3VKH - chain A; structure by X-ray diffraction, 3.80 A resolution.

== Chain A ==
Protein: Dynein heavy chain, cytoplasmic
Source organism: Dictyostelium discoideum
Reference sequence: P34036 (DYHC_DICDI); residue numbers follow UniProt; this construct covers 1388-4730
Chain sequence (3367 residues; numbered 1364 to 4730; the number before each row is that of its first residue):
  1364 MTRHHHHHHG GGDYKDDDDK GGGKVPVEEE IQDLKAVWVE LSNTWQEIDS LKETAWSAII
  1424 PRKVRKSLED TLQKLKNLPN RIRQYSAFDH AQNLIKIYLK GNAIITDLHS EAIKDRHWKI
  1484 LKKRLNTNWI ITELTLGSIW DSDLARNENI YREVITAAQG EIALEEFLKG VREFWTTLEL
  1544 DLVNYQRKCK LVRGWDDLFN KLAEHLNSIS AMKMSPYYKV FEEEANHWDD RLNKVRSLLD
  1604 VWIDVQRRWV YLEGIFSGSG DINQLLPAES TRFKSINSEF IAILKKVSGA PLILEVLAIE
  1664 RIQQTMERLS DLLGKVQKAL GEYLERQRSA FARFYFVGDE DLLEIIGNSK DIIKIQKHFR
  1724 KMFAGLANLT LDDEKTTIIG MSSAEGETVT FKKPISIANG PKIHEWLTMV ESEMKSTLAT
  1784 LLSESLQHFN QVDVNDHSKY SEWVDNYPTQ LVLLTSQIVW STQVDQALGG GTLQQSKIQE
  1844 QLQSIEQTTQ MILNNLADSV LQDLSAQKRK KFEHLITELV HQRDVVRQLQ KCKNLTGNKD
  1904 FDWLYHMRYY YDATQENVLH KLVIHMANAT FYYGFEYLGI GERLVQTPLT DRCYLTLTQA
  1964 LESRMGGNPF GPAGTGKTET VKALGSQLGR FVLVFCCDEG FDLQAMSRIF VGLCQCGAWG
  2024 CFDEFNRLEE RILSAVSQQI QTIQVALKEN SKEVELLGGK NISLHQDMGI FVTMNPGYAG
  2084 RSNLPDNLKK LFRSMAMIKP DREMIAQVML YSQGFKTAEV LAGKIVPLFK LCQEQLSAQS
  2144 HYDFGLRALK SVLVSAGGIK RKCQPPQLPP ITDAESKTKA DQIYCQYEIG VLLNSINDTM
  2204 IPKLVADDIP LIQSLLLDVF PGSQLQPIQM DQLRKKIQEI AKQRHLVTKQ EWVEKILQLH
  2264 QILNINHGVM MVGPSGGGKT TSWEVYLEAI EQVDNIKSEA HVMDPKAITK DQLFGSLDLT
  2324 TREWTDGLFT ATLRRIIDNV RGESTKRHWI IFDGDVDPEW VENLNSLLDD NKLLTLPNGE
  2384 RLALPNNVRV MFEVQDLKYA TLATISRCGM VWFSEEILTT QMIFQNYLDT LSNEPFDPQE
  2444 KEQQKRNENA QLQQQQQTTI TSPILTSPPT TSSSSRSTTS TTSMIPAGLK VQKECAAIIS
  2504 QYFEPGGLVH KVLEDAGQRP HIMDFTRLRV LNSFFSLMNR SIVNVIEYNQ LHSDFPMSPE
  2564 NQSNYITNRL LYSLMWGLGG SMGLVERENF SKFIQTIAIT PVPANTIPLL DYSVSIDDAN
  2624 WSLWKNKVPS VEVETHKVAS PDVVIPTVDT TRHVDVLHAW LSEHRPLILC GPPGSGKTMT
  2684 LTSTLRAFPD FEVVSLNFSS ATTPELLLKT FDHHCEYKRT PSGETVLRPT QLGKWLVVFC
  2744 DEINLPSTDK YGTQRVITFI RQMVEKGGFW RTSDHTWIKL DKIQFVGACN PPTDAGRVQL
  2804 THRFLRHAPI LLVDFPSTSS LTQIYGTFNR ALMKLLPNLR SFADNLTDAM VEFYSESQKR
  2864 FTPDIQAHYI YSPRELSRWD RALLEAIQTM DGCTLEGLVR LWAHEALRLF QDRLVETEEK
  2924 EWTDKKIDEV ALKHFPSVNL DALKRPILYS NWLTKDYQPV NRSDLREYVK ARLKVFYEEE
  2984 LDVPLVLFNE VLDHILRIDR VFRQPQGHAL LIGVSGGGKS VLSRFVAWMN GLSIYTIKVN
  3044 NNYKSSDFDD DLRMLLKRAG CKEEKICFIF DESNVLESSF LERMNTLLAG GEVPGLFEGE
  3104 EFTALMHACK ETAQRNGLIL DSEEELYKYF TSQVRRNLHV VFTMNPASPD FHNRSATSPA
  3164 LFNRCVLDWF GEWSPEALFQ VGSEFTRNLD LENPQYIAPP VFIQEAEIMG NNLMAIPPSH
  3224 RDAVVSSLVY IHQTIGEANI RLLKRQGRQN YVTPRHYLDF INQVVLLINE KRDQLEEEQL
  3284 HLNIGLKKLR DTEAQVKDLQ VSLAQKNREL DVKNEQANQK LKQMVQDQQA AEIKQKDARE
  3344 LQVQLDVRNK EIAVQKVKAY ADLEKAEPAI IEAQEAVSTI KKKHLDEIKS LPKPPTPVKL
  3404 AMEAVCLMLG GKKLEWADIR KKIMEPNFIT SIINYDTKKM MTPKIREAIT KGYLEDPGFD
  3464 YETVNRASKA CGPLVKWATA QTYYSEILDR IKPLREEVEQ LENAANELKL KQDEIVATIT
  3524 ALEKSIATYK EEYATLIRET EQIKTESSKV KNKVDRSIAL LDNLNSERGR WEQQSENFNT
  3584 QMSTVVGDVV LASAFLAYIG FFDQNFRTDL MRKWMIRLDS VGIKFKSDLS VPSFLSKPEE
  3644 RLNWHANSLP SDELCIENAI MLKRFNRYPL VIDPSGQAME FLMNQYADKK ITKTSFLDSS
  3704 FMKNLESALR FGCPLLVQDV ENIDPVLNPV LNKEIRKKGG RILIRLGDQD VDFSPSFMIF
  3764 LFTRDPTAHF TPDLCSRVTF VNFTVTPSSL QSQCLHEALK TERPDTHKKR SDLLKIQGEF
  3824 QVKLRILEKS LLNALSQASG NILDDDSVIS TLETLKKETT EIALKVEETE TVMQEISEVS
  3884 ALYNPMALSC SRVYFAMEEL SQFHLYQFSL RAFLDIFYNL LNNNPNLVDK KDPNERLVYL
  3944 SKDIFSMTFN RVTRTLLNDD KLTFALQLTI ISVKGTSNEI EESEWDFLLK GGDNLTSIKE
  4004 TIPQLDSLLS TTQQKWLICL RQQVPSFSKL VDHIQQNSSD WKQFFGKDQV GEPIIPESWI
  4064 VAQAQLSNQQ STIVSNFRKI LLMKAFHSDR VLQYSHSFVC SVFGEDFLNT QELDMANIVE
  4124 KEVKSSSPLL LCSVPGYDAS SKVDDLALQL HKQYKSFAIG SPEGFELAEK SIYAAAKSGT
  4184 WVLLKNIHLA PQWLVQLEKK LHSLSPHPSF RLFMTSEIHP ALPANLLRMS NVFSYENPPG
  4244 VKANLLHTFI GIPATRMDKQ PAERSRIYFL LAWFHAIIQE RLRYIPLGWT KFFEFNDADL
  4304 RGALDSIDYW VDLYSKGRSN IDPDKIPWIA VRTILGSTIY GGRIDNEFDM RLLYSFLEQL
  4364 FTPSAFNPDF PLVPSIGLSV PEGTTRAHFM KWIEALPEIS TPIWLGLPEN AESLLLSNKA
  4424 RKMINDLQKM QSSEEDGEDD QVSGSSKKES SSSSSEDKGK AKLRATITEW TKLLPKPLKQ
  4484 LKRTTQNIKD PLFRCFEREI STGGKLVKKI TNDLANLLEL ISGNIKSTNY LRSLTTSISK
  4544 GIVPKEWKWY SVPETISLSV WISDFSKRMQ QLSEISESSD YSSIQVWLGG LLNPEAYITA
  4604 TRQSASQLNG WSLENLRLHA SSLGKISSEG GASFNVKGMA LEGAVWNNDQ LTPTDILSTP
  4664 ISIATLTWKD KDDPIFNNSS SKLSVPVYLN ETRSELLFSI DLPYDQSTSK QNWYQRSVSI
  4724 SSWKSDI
Not modelled in the structure: 1364-1511, 1620-1624, 2061-2063, 2170-2175, 2453-2487, 2631-2633, 3212-3215, 3492-3511, 3737-3757, 4439-4454, 4466-4493, 4522-4530, 4582-4588, 4614-4619, 4625-4634, 4674-4676, 4730
Sequence notes: expression tag (1364-1387)
Curated features (UniProtKB/Swiss-Prot):
  - binding site (ATP): Gly1974 to Thr1981, Gly2276 to Thr2283, Gly2674 to Thr2681, Gly3016 to Ser3023
Small-molecule neighbours:
  - ADP (adenosine-5'-diphosphate), molecule 1: Leu1947, Val1948, Thr1950, Thr1953, Ala1976, Gly1977, Thr1978, Gly1979, Lys1980, Thr1981, Glu1982, Asp2026, Glu2027, Ile2108, Leu2149, Arg2150, Lys2153
  - ADP, molecule 2: Leu2249, Val2250, Trp2255, Ser2278, Gly2279, Gly2280, Gly2281, Lys2282, Thr2283, Thr2284, Glu2396, Leu2421, Met2425, Ile2426, Asn2429, Arg2764, Glu2768, Arg2806, Arg2809
  - ADP, molecule 3: Val2646, Val2647, Ile2648, Thr2650, Thr2653, Pro2676, Gly2677, Ser2678, Gly2679, Lys2680, Thr2681, Met2682, Pro2819, Ile2827, Tyr2828, Phe2831, Pro2876, Arg2877, Ser2880
  - ADP, molecule 4: Val2986, Pro2987, Leu2988, Val2989, Phe2991, Val2994, Val3017, Ser3018, Gly3019, Gly3020, Gly3021, Lys3022, Ser3023, Val3024, Trp3176, Val3184, Phe3188, Arg3258, Leu3261

== In short ==
Chain A binds 4 copies of ADP. Curated annotation (UniProt) lists 32 ATP-binding residues.
Chain A is Dynein heavy chain, cytoplasmic (Dictyostelium discoideum); the structure, X-ray structure of a
functional full-length dynein motor domain, was determined by X-ray diffraction together with 3VKG from the
same study.
